PDB entry 6MIT | X-ray diffraction, 3.20 A resolution | chains A and B of the 5 polymer chains in the assembly

# Chain A (and B)
Protein: Lipopolysaccharide export system ATP-binding protein
Organism: Enterobacter cloacae subsp. cloacae (strain ATCC 13047 / DSM 30054 / NBRC 13535 / NCDC 279-56)
Notes: chain B of this document is another copy of the same molecule, construct and numbering; everything in this record applies to it too
UniProtKB: A0A0H3CR83 (A0A0H3CR83_ENTCC); numbering as in UniProt (aligned over 1-241)
Sequence (241 residues; each row starts with the number of its first residue):
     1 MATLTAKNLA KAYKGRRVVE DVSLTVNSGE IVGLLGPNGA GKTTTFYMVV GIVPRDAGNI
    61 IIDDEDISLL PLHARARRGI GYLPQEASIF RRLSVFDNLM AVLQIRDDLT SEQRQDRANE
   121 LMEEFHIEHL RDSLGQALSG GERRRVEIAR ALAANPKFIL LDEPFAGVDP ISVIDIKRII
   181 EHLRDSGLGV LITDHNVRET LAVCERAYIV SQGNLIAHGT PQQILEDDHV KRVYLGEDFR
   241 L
Unresolved in the structure: 1
Reported in the primary citation:
  - catalytic residues: E163 (citing earlier work)

# Interface between chain A and chain B
Pairs across the interface (24):
  P37(A) - D169(B)
  N38(A) - G167(B)  hydrogen bond (side chain-backbone)
  N38(A) - V168(B)
  N38(A) - D169(B)
  D169(A) - P37(B)
  D169(A) - N38(B)  hydrogen bond
  D169(A) - Y234(B)
  P170(A) - Y234(B)
  P170(A) - L235(B)
  I171(A) - Y234(B)  hydrogen bond (backbone-backbone)
  I171(A) - L235(B)
  I174(A) - D238(B)
  R198(A) - R198(B)
  R198(A) - R240(B)  hydrogen bond (side chain-backbone)
  R198(A) - L241(B)
  R232(A) - I171(B)
  V233(A) - I171(B)
  Y234(A) - P170(B)
  Y234(A) - I171(B)
  L235(A) - P170(B)
  L235(A) - I171(B)
  G236(A) - I171(B)
  R240(A) - L241(B)  hydrogen bond (side chain-backbone)
  L241(A) - L241(B)
Also at the interface, not in a pair above, chain A (15 interface residues in all): G167
Also at the interface, not in a pair above, chain B (17 interface residues in all): G36, R232, V233, F239

# Summary
15 residues of chain A face 17 of chain B across their interface, with 5 hydrogen bonds. Polar contacts
include N38(A)-G167(B), D169(A)-N38(B) and R198(A)-R240(B). The paper reports the catalytic residue E163(A).
Chain A and chain B are both Lipopolysaccharide export system ATP-binding protein (Enterobacter cloacae subsp.
cloacae (strain ATCC 13047 / DSM 30054 / NBRC 13535 / NCDC 279-56)); the structure, LptBFGC from Enterobacter
cloacae, was determined by X-ray diffraction (same publication as 6MJP).
